5DA4 - chain A; structure by X-ray diffraction, 2.40 A resolution.

[Chain A]
Molecule: Nanobody recognizing the membrane protein SLC26Dg
From: Lama glama
Notes: antibody fragment or engineered binder
Sequence (125 residues; each row starts with the number of its first residue):
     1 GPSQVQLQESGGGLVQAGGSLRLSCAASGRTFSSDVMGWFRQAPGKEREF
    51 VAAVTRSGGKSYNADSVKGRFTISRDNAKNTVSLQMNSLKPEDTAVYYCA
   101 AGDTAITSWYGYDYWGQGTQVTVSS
Not modelled in the structure: 1-2
Cystine bridges: Cys25-Cys99

[Overview]
Chain A is Nanobody recognizing the membrane protein SLC26Dg (Lama glama); the structure, Structure of a
nanobody recognizing the fumarate transporter SLC26Dg, was determined by X-ray diffraction together with 5IOF
and 5DA0 from the same study.
